PDB entry 3ZQ1 | electron microscopy, 15.90 A resolution (very low resolution: no residue pairs are listed; an interface is given only as per-side residue counts) | chains P and Q of the 21 polymer chains in the assembly

== Chain P (and Q) ==
Molecule: 10 kDa chaperonin
From: Escherichia coli K-12
Notes: chain Q of this document is another copy of the same molecule, construct and numbering; everything in this record applies to it too
UniProt: P0A6F9 (CH10_ECOLI); numbering as in UniProt (aligned over 1-97)
Amino-acid sequence (97 residues; each row starts with the number of its first residue):
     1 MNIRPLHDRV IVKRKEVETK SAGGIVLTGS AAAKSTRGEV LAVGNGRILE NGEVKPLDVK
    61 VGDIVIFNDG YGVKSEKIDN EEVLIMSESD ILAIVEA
Swiss-Prot annotation at these positions:
  - modified residue: K34 (N6-succinyllysine)

== Chain P / chain Q interface ==
At this resolution (16 A) residue pairs are not listed: 10 residues of chain P and 11 of chain Q lie at the interface.

== Summary ==
10 residues of chain P face 11 of chain Q across their interface.
Chain P and chain Q are both 10 kDa chaperonin (Escherichia coli K-12); the structure, Visualizing GroEL-ES in
the Act of Encapsulating a Non-Native Substrate Protein, was determined by electron microscopy, deposited
together with 3ZPZ and 3ZQ0.
